7XD1 - chains E and J of the 10 polymer chains in the assembly; structure by electron microscopy, 3.20 A resolution.

== Chain E ==
Protein: Histone H3
Source organism: Homo sapiens
UniProtKB: A0A6I9KHI6 (A0A6I9KHI6_CHRAS); residues 37-134 here correspond to UniProt positions 38-135 (UniProt number = residue number + 1)
Chain sequence (98 residues; numbered 37 to 134; the number before each row is that of its first residue):
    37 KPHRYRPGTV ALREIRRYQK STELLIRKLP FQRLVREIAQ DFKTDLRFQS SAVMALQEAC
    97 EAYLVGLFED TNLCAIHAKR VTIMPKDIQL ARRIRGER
Unresolved in the structure: 37

== Chain J ==
Molecule: 147-nt DNA strand
Sequence (147 nucleotides; each row starts with the number of its first residue; numbers below 1 keep their minus sign (DC-73 is residue -73)):
   -73 CTGGAGAATC CCGGTGCCGA GGCCGCTCAA TTGGTCGTAG ACAGCTCTAG CACCGCTTAA
   -13 ACGCACGTAC GCGCTGTCCC CCGCGTTTTA ACCGCCAAGG GGATTACTCC CTAGTCTCCA
    47 GGCACGTGTC AGATATATAC ATCCTGT

== How chain E and chain J interact ==
Contacting residue pairs - 23 pairs, chain E then chain J:
  Arg40(E) - DT71(J)  phosphate contact
  Tyr41(E) - DC70(J)  phosphate contact
  Arg42(E) - DC70(J)  salt bridge to the phosphate
  Arg42(E) - DT71(J)  salt bridge to the phosphate
  Pro43(E) - DA-5(J)  sugar contact
  Thr45(E) - DC69(J)  phosphate contact
  Thr45(E) - DC70(J)  hydrogen bond to the phosphate
  Arg63(E) - DA-14(J)  phosphate contact
  Arg63(E) - DA-13(J)  salt bridge to the phosphate
  Arg72(E) - DC-23(J)  salt bridge to the phosphate
  Arg83(E) - DG-24(J)  sugar contact
  Arg83(E) - DC-23(J)  phosphate contact
  Phe84(E) - DG-24(J)  sugar contact
  Phe84(E) - DC-23(J)  hydrogen bond to the phosphate
  Gln85(E) - DG-24(J)  phosphate contact
  Ser86(E) - DG-24(J)  phosphate contact
  Arg116(E) - DG-3(J)  phosphate contact
  Arg116(E) - DC-2(J)  phosphate contact
  Val117(E) - DC-4(J)  phosphate contact
  Val117(E) - DG-3(J)  hydrogen bond to the phosphate
  Thr118(E) - DC-4(J)  hydrogen bond to the phosphate
  Thr118(E) - DG-3(J)  hydrogen bond to the phosphate
  Met120(E) - DC-2(J)  phosphate contact
Other interface residues (no listed pair), chain E (18 interface residues in all): Arg49, Leu82, Lys115
Other interface residues (no listed pair), chain J (13 interface residues in all): DC-8, DT-6

== Overview ==
Chain E and chain J form an interface of 18 and 13 residues respectively, with 5 hydrogen bonds and 4 salt
bridges. Polar contacts include Thr45(E)-DC70(J), Phe84(E)-DC-23(J) and Val117(E)-DG-3(J).
Here chain E is Histone H3 (Homo sapiens) and chain J is a 147-nt DNA strand. Entry 7XD1 (cryo-EM structure of
unmodified nucleosome) was determined by electron microscopy.
